Entry 1PFR (X-ray diffraction, 2.20 A resolution); this record covers chains A and B.

[Chain A (and B)]
Molecule: Protein R2 of ribonucleotide reductase
Organism: Escherichia coli
Notes: EC 1.17.4.1; chain B of this document is another copy of the same molecule, construct and numbering; everything in this record applies to it too
Reference sequence: P69924 (RIR2_ECOLI); residue numbers follow UniProt; this construct covers 1-340
Sequence (340 residues; row label = number of the first residue in the row):
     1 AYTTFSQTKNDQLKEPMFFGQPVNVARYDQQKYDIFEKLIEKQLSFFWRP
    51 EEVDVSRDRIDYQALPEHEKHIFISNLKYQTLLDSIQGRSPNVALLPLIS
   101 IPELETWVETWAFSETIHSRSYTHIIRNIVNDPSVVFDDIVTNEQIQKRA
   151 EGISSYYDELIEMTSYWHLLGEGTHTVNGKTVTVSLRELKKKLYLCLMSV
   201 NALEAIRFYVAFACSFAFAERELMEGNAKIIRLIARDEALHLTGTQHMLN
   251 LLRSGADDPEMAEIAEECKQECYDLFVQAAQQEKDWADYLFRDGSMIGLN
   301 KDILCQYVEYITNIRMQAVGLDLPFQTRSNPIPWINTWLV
Differences from the reference sequence: engineered mutation A211 (Ser in P69924)
Metal / ion sites: Fe ion site 1: D84, E115, H118, E238; Fe ion site 2: E115, E204, E238, H241; Hg2+ site 1: Y194, C272; Hg2+ site 2 near C196 (its only coordinating residue here); Hg2+ site 3 near C268 (its only coordinating residue here)
From the paper describing this entry:
  - Fe ion coordination: D84, E115, H118, E204, E238, H241
  - conformationally variable residues (helix shift, side-chain flip): Q80, R149, F208 to S215, D285 to A287
  - catalytic residues: Y122 (citing earlier work)

[Interface between chain A and chain B]
Pairs across the interface (121):
  Y2(A) - R89(B)
  Y2(A) - V93(B)  hydrophobic
  Y2(A) - D158(B)
  T3(A) - D158(B)  hydrogen bond
  T4(A) - R89(B)  hydrogen bond (backbone-side chain)
  T4(A) - S90(B)
  T4(A) - S154(B)
  T4(A) - Y157(B)
  T4(A) - D158(B)  hydrogen bond (backbone-side chain)
  T4(A) - I161(B)
  F5(A) - L82(B)  hydrophobic
  F5(A) - I86(B)  hydrophobic
  Q7(A) - V141(B)
  T8(A) - V141(B)
  K9(A) - D138(B)
  K9(A) - V141(B)
  V23(A) - R89(B)  hydrogen bond (backbone-side chain)
  N24(A) - S85(B)
  N24(A) - R89(B)  hydrogen bond (backbone-side chain)
  N24(A) - V141(B)
  V25(A) - S85(B)
  V25(A) - F137(B)  hydrophobic
  V25(A) - V141(B)  hydrophobic
  A26(A) - S85(B)  hydrogen bond (backbone-side chain)
  R27(A) - T123(B)
  R27(A) - S134(B)  hydrogen bond
  R27(A) - F137(B)
  R27(A) - D138(B)  salt bridge
  Y28(A) - S119(B)
  Y28(A) - R120(B)
  Y28(A) - T123(B)  hydrogen bond (backbone-side chain)
  D29(A) - T123(B)
  D29(A) - P133(B)
  D29(A) - F137(B)
  E37(A) - R120(B)  salt bridge
  I40(A) - R120(B)
  E41(A) - R49(B)  hydrogen bond (backbone-side chain)
  L44(A) - F47(B)
  L44(A) - R49(B)
  L44(A) - F113(B)  hydrophobic
  L44(A) - R120(B)
  S45(A) - R49(B)
  F47(A) - L44(B)
  F47(A) - F47(B)  hydrophobic
  R49(A) - E41(B)  hydrogen bond (side chain-backbone)
  R49(A) - L44(B)
  R49(A) - S45(B)
  T81(A) - V25(B)
  L82(A) - F5(B)  hydrophobic
  S85(A) - N24(B)
  S85(A) - V25(B)
  S85(A) - A26(B)  hydrogen bond (side chain-backbone)
  I86(A) - F5(B)  hydrophobic
  G88(A) - E109(B)
  R89(A) - Y2(B)
  R89(A) - T4(B)  hydrogen bond (side chain-backbone)
  R89(A) - V23(B)  hydrogen bond (side chain-backbone)
  R89(A) - N24(B)  hydrogen bond (side chain-backbone)
  R89(A) - E105(B)  salt bridge
  R89(A) - E109(B)
  S90(A) - T4(B)
  N92(A) - N92(B)
  N92(A) - L96(B)
  N92(A) - E109(B)  hydrogen bond
  V93(A) - Y2(B)  hydrophobic
  V93(A) - L96(B)  hydrophobic
  E105(A) - R89(B)  salt bridge
  T106(A) - T116(B)
  E109(A) - G88(B)
  E109(A) - R89(B)
  E109(A) - N92(B)  hydrogen bond
  E109(A) - T116(B)
  F113(A) - L44(B)  hydrophobic
  F113(A) - F113(B)  hydrophobic
  T116(A) - E109(B)
  S119(A) - Y28(B)
  R120(A) - Y28(B)
  R120(A) - E37(B)  salt bridge
  R120(A) - I40(B)
  R120(A) - E41(B)
  R120(A) - L44(B)
  T123(A) - R27(B)
  T123(A) - Y28(B)  hydrogen bond (side chain-backbone)
  T123(A) - D29(B)
  R127(A) - Y28(B)
  P133(A) - D29(B)
  S134(A) - R27(B)  hydrogen bond
  F137(A) - R27(B)
  F137(A) - D29(B)
  D138(A) - K9(B)  salt bridge
  D138(A) - R27(B)  salt bridge
  V141(A) - F5(B)  hydrophobic
  V141(A) - S6(B)
  V141(A) - Q7(B)
  V141(A) - N24(B)
  T142(A) - K9(B)
  Q147(A) - F5(B)
  Q147(A) - Q7(B)
  S154(A) - T4(B)
  Y157(A) - T4(B)
  D158(A) - Y2(B)
  D158(A) - T3(B)  hydrogen bond
  D158(A) - T4(B)  hydrogen bond (side chain-backbone)
  I161(A) - Y2(B)  hydrophobic
  I161(A) - T4(B)
  E162(A) - L169(B)
  S165(A) - S165(B)  hydrogen bond
  Y166(A) - L169(B)  hydrophobic
  L169(A) - E162(B)
  L169(A) - S165(B)
  L169(A) - Y166(B)  hydrophobic
  L169(A) - L169(B)  hydrophobic
  L170(A) - V177(B)  hydrophobic
  H175(A) - N178(B)  hydrogen bond
  T176(A) - T176(B)
  T176(A) - V177(B)
  T176(A) - N178(B)  hydrogen bond (backbone-backbone)
  V177(A) - L170(B)  hydrophobic
  V177(A) - T176(B)
  N178(A) - H175(B)
  N178(A) - T176(B)  hydrogen bond (side chain-backbone)
Other interface residues (no listed pair), chain A (68 interface residues in all): S6, Q30, L96, P97, T110, A112, I117, I140, G179
Other interface residues (no listed pair), chain B (64 interface residues in all): T8, Q30, T81, T106, T110, A112, R127, I140, T142

[Summary]
68 residues of chain A and 64 residues of chain B are in contact, with 24 hydrogen bonds and 7 salt bridges.
Among the polar pairs are R27(A)-D138(B), E37(A)-R120(B) and R89(A)-E105(B). The paper reports the catalytic
residue Y122(A); Fe ion coordination by D84(A), E115(A) and H118(A) among others.
Both chains are Protein R2 of ribonucleotide reductase (Escherichia coli). Entry 1PFR
(Ribonucleoside-diphosphate reductase 1 beta chain) was determined by X-ray diffraction (same publication as
1XIK).
